9NI9 - chains D and F of the 8 polymer chains in the assembly; structure by electron microscopy, 3.80 A resolution.

# Chain D (and F)
Name: BG505-CH505 Transmembrane protein gp41
Source organism: Human immunodeficiency virus 1
Notes: chain F of this document is another copy of the same molecule, construct and numbering; everything in this record applies to it too
Sequence (153 residues; each row starts with the number of its first residue):
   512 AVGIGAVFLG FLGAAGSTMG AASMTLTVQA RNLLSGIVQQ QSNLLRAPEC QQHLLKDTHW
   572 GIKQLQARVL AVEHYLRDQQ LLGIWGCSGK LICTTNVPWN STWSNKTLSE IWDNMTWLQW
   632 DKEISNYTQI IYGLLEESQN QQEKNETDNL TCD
Disordered / not traced: 512-524, 545-567 (chain F: 512-520, 548-567)
Cystine bridges: Cys-598/Cys-604
Covalently attached groups: N-acetylglucosamine (NAG) linked to Asn-611, Asn-656
Residues lining bound ligands: N-acetylglucosamine (NAG; 2-acetamido-2-deoxy-beta-D-glucopyranose): Asn-616, Lys-617, Thr-618

# Chain D / chain F interface
Contacting residue pairs (34; chain D residue first):
  Thr-569(D) with Thr-569(F)
  Ile-573(D) with Ile-573(F), hydrophobic; Leu-576(F), hydrophobic
  Leu-576(D) with Leu-576(F), hydrophobic
  Gln-577(D) with Leu-576(F); Arg-579(F)
  Val-580(D) with Val-580(F), hydrophobic
  Glu-584(D) with Ser-546(F), hydrogen bond
  Leu-587(D) with Leu-545(F); Val-583(F), hydrophobic; Leu-587(F), hydrophobic
  Arg-588(D) with Leu-545(F); Ser-546(F); Gly-547(F), hydrogen bond (side chain-backbone)
  Gln-591(D) with Ala-541(F), hydrogen bond (side chain-backbone); Arg-542(F); Leu-545(F); Tyr-586(F)
  Ile-595(D) with Thr-538(F); Arg-542(F)
  Ser-599(D) with Gly-600(F)
  Glu-647(D) with Arg-542(F), salt bridge
  Asn-651(D) with Ser-534(F), hydrogen bond (side chain-backbone); Met-535(F), hydrogen bond (side chain-backbone); Thr-538(F); Leu-602(F)
  Glu-654(D) with Lys-601(F); Leu-602(F), hydrogen bond (side chain-backbone); Ile-603(F), hydrogen bond (side chain-backbone)
  Lys-655(D) with Ser-534(F), hydrogen bond; Met-535(F)
  Thr-658(D) with Ile-603(F); Thr-605(F)
  Asn-660(D) with Leu-619(F)
Other interface residues (no listed pair), chain D (20 interface residues in all): Val-583, Gly-594, Gln-652
Other interface residues (no listed pair), chain F (25 interface residues in all): Gly-531, Thr-536, Gly-572

# In short
20 residues of chain D and 25 residues of chain F are in contact, with 8 hydrogen bonds and 1 salt bridge.
Among the polar pairs are Glu-647(D)/Arg-542(F), Glu-584(D)/Ser-546(F) and Arg-588(D)/Gly-547(F). Bound to
chain D: N-acetylglucosamine. Covalently linked N-acetylglucosamine: at Asn-611(D) and Asn-656(D).
Chain D and chain F are both BG505-CH505 Transmembrane protein gp41 (Human immunodeficiency virus 1); the
structure, BG505-CH505 Env glycoprotein in complex with NHP pAb Base-1 isolated from animal RUu18 at week 14,
was determined by electron microscopy (same publication as 9NHH, 9NHI, 9NHJ, 9NHK, 9NHL, 9NHM, 9NHN and 9NHO).
